PDB entry 9RS7 | electron microscopy, 3.00 A resolution | chains C and B of the 3 polymer chains in the assembly

[Chain C]
Protein: Rab small monomeric GTPase-like protein
Organism: Thermochaetoides thermophila
Reference sequence: G0SGE1 (G0SGE1_CHATD); the author numbering skips numbers that UniProt does not, so the offset changes along the chain: 1-178 = UniProt 1-178; 182-208 = UniProt 179-205
Chain sequence (207 residues; each row starts with the number of its first residue; note: 3 numbers in that range are skipped by the numbering (no residue carries them; nothing is unmodelled there); numbers below 1 keep their minus sign (Gly-1 is residue -1)):
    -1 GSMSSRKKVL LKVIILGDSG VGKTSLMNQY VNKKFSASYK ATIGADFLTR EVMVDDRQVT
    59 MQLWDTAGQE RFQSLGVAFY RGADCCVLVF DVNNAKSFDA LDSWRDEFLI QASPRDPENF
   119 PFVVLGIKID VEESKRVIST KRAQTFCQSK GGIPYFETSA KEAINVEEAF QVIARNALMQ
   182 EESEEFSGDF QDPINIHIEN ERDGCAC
Disordered / not traced: -1 to 4, 127-133, 157-162, 183-208
Construct notes: expression tag (-1 to 0); engineered mutation Ile125 (Asn in G0SGE1)
Reported in the primary citation:
  - catalytic residues: Lys38
  - conformationally variable residues (loop rearrangement): Phe33, Lys38

[Chain B]
Protein: CCZ1/INTU/HSP4 first Longin domain-containing protein
Organism: Thermochaetoides thermophila
Reference sequence: G0SD94 (G0SD94_CHATD); the construct lacks a stretch of the UniProt sequence, so the offset changes along the chain: 1-360 = UniProt 1-360; 361-696 = UniProt 461-796
Chain sequence (697 residues; numbered 0 to 696; the number before each row is that of its first residue; numbering starts at 0):
     0 SMTTPVSPSP SGIIPAQLGF LAIYNPALGT TDETLEDQIV YYATASTLSQ ARRRHRRPRR
    60 RDRQRAQSVV KDSRPNAAGA TGDSEAVAED KDPVSKEERH ERLRQIGLAQ GMVEFAKSFS
   120 DGEPVDTIDT EKARVILVEV EEGWWILASI DLTRLPLPQI KTPTSSSAPP PAPNLNPLPP
   180 EPAYEYSSRE VKPPSLLRAD LLRAYDLFLL HHGSSLSSLL ASQGRAQLVA SLTRFWDHFL
   240 ATWNVLLHGN PACDVFGGIK LAASGELGIG VGEEERGSGE REVLEGLVER VEGLVDVVVG
   300 RYGGPPSEKG PEEEQWLGLG GEVGEEDGAV FLGVGALDRK SLRGVVQWME EVYVWGENAF
   360 GKPRRDLSTG HFLLGLSECS EEELTSSQAN PKAIFVELKP SYQHPSRKIP PEDPQPLGKV
   420 GPELPRDHTA RLRPVIYVSQ PFIYILLFSE ITPSPSTWPT LAESLHAQLS PLQKPLLHST
   480 SYRPERPVVE TTSSSGTTTQ HQIFDLVYDT ETLTLQSTIP NIPDPFPYSA TTPTGHSTGQ
   540 QHHQQSIWTR VEALQTHAQI LAILSSGRAI PTDPSSFTHL PWEEGERTCK TARGWWIVWT
   600 RVVEHSPPDA VSLHHARDDD DNDDDASCSV LGHLRSVSSS HAAGSTSSSS GSGFGLGAIP
   660 GLGGLGGWAA DGATRLAQGI GIDTRRYVEG LLTSLGR
Disordered / not traced: 0-10, 55-91, 156-181, 307-311, 377-388, 404-425, 484-499, 525-543, 572-583, 603-630, 641-696
Construct notes: expression tag (0)

[How chain C and chain B interact]
Residue-residue contacts (12):
  Lys21(C) - Asp31(B)  salt bridge
  Tyr37(C) - Glu113(B)  hydrogen bond (side chain-backbone)
  Tyr37(C) - Phe114(B)
  Thr40(C) - Gly106(B)  hydrogen bond (side chain-backbone)
  Thr40(C) - Gly110(B)  hydrogen bond (side chain-backbone)
  Ile41(C) - Leu107(B)  hydrophobic
  Gln67(C) - Asp31(B)  hydrogen bond
  Glu68(C) - His99(B)
  Arg69(C) - His99(B)
  Arg69(C) - Leu102(B)
  Arg69(C) - Arg103(B)  hydrogen bond (backbone-side chain)
  Ser72(C) - Arg103(B)  hydrogen bond
Interface residues without a listed pair, chain C (10 interface residues in all): Phe70, Leu73
Interface residues without a listed pair, chain B (12 interface residues in all): Leu34, Lys95, Gln109

[Summary]
The interface between chain C and chain B involves 10 residues on one side and 12 on the other, with 6
hydrogen bonds and 1 salt bridge. Polar contacts include Lys21(C)-Asp31(B), Tyr37(C)-Glu113(B) and
Thr40(C)-Gly106(B). The paper reports the catalytic residue Lys38(C); conformational variability at Phe33(C)
and Lys38(C).
Here chain C is Rab small monomeric GTPase-like protein and chain B is CCZ1/INTU/HSP4 first Longin
domain-containing protein, both from Thermochaetoides thermophila. Entry 9RS7 (Ypt7 in complex with its GEF
Mon1-Ccz1) was determined by electron microscopy (same publication as 9RS6, 9RS8 and 9RS9).
